Entry 5SB6 (X-ray diffraction, 2.30 A resolution); this record covers chains B and F of the 6 polymer chains in the assembly.

# Chain B
Protein: Tubulin beta-2B chain
Organism: Bos taurus
UniProt: Q6B856 (TBB2B_BOVIN); the author numbering skips numbers that UniProt does not, so the offset changes along the chain: 1-42 = UniProt 1-42; 45-360 = UniProt 43-358; 369-455 = UniProt 359-445
Amino-acid sequence (445 residues; each row starts with the number of its first residue; note: 10 numbers in that range are skipped by the numbering (no residue carries them; nothing is unmodelled there)):
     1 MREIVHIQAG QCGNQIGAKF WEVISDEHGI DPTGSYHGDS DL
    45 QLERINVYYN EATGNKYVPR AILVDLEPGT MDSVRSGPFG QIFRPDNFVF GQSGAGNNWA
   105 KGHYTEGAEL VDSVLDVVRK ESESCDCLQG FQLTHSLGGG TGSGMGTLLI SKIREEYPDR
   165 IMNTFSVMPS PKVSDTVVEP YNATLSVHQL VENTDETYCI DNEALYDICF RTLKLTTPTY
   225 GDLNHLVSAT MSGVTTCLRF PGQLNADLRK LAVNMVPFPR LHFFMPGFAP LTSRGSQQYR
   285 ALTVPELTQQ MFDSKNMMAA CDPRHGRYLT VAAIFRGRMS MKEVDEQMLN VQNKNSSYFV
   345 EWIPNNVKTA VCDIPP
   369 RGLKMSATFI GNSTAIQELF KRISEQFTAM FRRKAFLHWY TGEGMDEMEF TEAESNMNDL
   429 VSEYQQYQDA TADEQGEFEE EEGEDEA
Disordered / not traced: 278-281, 438-455
Metal / ion sites: Mg2+: Gln11 (together with GDP); Ca2+: Glu113 (shared with 1 residue of chain C)
Small-molecule neighbours:
  - 4FK (N-{4-[2-(4-fluoroanilino)-1,3-thiazol-4-yl]phenyl}acetamide): Gly100, Asn101, Asn102, Lys105, Val182, Trp407
  - GDP (guanosine-5'-diphosphate): Gly10, Gln11, Cys12, Gln15, Ile16, Asp69, Asn101, Ser140, Gly142, Gly143, Gly144, Thr145, Gly146, Ser147, Val171, Pro173, Val177, Asp179, Glu183, Asn206, Leu209, Tyr224, Leu227, Asn228

# Chain F
Protein: Tubulin-Tyrosine Ligase
Organism: Gallus gallus
UniProt: E1BQ43 (E1BQ43_CHICK); residues 1-378 here = UniProt positions 1-378
Amino-acid sequence (384 residues; each row starts with the number of its first residue):
     1 MYTFVVRDEN SSVYAEVSRL LLATGQWKRL RKDNPRFNLM LGERNRLPFG RLGHEPGLVQ
    61 LVNYYRGADK LCRKASLVKL IKTSPELSES CTWFPESYVI YPTNLKTPVA PAQNGIRHLI
   121 NNTRTDEREV FLAAYNRRRE GREGNVWIAK SSAGAKGEGI LISSEASELL DFIDEQGQVH
   181 VIQKYLEKPL LLEPGHRKFD IRSWVLVDHL YNIYLYREGV LRTSSEPYNS ANFQDKTCHL
   241 TNHCIQKEYS KNYGRYEEGN EMFFEEFNQY LMDALNTTLE NSILLQIKHI IRSCLMCIEP
   301 AISTKHLHYQ SFQLFGFDFM VDEELKVWLI EVNGAPACAQ KLYAELCQGI VDVAISSVFP
   361 LADTGQKTSQ PTSIFIKLHH HHHH
Disordered / not traced: 102-125, 156-158, 176-180, 232-235, 249-251, 363-372, 382-384
Sequence notes: expression tag (379-384)
Metal / ion sites: Mg2+: Glu331, Asn333 (together with AMP-PCP)
Small-molecule neighbours: AMP-PCP (ACP; phosphomethylphosphonic acid adenylate ester): Lys74, Ile148, Lys150, Ala155, Gln183, Lys184, Tyr185, Leu186, Lys198, Asp200, Arg202, Arg222, His239, Leu240, Thr241, Asn242, Asp318, Met320, Ile330, Glu331, Asn333

# Chain B / chain F interface
Pairs across the interface (12; chain B residue first):
  Arg311(B) - Arg31(F)
  Leu333(B) - Pro56(F)
  Leu333(B) - Gly57(F)
  Gln336(B) - Arg36(F)  hydrogen bond
  Asn337(B) - Thr3(F)
  Asn337(B) - Arg36(F)  hydrogen bond
  Asn337(B) - Leu58(F)
  Lys338(B) - Met1(F)
  Ser340(B) - Leu30(F)
  Ser340(B) - Asn34(F)  hydrogen bond
  Ser341(B) - Arg31(F)
  Asn349(B) - Arg36(F)
Also at the interface, not in a pair above, chain B (9 interface residues in all): Glu345
Also at the interface, not in a pair above, chain F (11 interface residues in all): Lys28, Glu55

# In short
9 residues of chain B face 11 of chain F across their interface, with 3 hydrogen bonds. Polar pairs include
Gln336(B)-Arg36(F), Asn337(B)-Arg36(F) and Ser340(B)-Asn34(F). Ligands of chain B: GDP and compound 4FK. Bound
to chain F: AMP-PCP. Glu331(F) and Asn333(F) form the Mg2+ site.
Chain B is Tubulin beta-2B chain (Bos taurus) and chain F is Tubulin-Tyrosine Ligase (Gallus gallus); the
structure, Tubulin-todalam-10-complex, was determined by X-ray diffraction together with 5SB3, 5SB4, 5SB5,
5SB7 and 7Z7D from the same study.
